3LKN - chains A and B of the 3 polymer chains in the assembly; structure by X-ray diffraction, 2.00 A resolution.

# Chain A
Molecule: HLA class I histocompatibility antigen, B-35 alpha chain
Source organism: Homo sapiens
Reference sequence: P30685 (1B35_HUMAN); residues 1-276 here correspond to UniProt positions 25-300 (UniProt number = residue number + 24)
Chain sequence (276 residues; row label = number of the first residue in the row):
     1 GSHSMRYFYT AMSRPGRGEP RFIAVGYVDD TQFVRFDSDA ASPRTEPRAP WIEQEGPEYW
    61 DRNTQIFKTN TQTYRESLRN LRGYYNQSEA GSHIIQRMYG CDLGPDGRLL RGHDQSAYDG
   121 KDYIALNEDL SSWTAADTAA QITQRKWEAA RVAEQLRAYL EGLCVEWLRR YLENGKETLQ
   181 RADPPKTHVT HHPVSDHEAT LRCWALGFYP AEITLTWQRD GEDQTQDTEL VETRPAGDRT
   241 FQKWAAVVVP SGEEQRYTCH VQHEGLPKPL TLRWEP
Disulfide bonds: C101-C164, C203-C259

# Chain B
Molecule: Beta-2-microglobulin
Source organism: Homo sapiens
Reference sequence: P61769 (B2MG_HUMAN); residues 1-99 here correspond to UniProt positions 21-119 (UniProt number = residue number + 20)
Chain sequence (100 residues; each row starts with the number of its first residue; numbering starts at 0):
     0 MIQRTPKIQV YSRHPAENGK SNFLNCYVSG FHPSDIEVDL LKNGERIEKV EHSDLSFSKD
    60 WSFYLLYYTE FTPTEKDEYA CRVNHVTLSQ PKIVKWDRDM
Construct notes: initiating methionine (0)
UniProt features mapped onto this chain:
  - modified residue: Q2 (Pyrrolidone carboxylic acid)
  - glycosylation: I1 (N-linked (Glc) (glycation) isoleucine), K19 (N-linked (Glc) (glycation) lysine), K41 (N-linked (Glc) (glycation) lysine), K48 (N-linked (Glc) (glycation) lysine), K58 (N-linked (Glc) (glycation) lysine), K91 (N-linked (Glc) (glycation) lysine), K94 (N-linked (Glc) (glycation) lysine)
Disulfide bonds: C25-C80

# Interface between chain A and chain B
Residue-residue contacts (62; chain A residue first):
  F8(A) - S55(B)
  F8(A) - F56(B)
  Y9(A) - F56(B)
  T10(A) - F56(B)
  T10(A) - F62(B)
  M12(A) - S33(B)
  M12(A) - D34(B)
  R17(A) - D34(B)  salt bridge
  I23(A) - L54(B)  hydrophobic
  V25(A) - D53(B)
  V25(A) - L54(B)
  V25(A) - S55(B)
  Y27(A) - S55(B)
  Y27(A) - Y63(B)  hydrogen bond
  Q32(A) - D53(B)  hydrogen bond
  R35(A) - D53(B)  salt bridge
  R48(A) - D53(B)  salt bridge
  H93(A) - M0(B)
  I94(A) - P32(B)  hydrophobic
  I94(A) - S33(B)
  Q96(A) - H31(B)  hydrogen bond
  Q96(A) - F56(B)
  Q96(A) - W60(B)  hydrogen bond (side chain-backbone)
  Q96(A) - F62(B)
  R97(A) - F56(B)
  M98(A) - F56(B)  hydrophobic
  M98(A) - K58(B)
  M98(A) - W60(B)  hydrophobic
  Q115(A) - W60(B)
  S116(A) - W60(B)
  A117(A) - W60(B)
  D119(A) - M0(B)
  D119(A) - H31(B)
  G120(A) - R3(B)  hydrogen bond (backbone-side chain)
  G120(A) - H31(B)
  G120(A) - W60(B)
  K121(A) - I1(B)
  D122(A) - W60(B)  hydrogen bond
  H192(A) - D98(B)  salt bridge
  R202(A) - D98(B)  hydrogen bond (side chain-backbone)
  R202(A) - M99(B)
  W204(A) - D98(B)
  W204(A) - M99(B)
  V231(A) - Q8(B)
  E232(A) - Q8(B)  hydrogen bond (backbone-side chain)
  E232(A) - Y26(B)
  E232(A) - S28(B)  hydrogen bond
  R234(A) - Q8(B)  hydrogen bond
  R234(A) - Y10(B)
  R234(A) - M99(B)  hydrogen bond (side chain-backbone)
  P235(A) - Y10(B)  hydrogen bond (backbone-side chain)
  P235(A) - N24(B)
  P235(A) - Y26(B)
  P235(A) - L65(B)  hydrophobic
  A236(A) - R12(B)  hydrogen bond (backbone-side chain)
  A236(A) - N24(B)
  G237(A) - R12(B)  hydrogen bond (backbone-side chain)
  G237(A) - L65(B)
  Q242(A) - Y10(B)
  Q242(A) - S11(B)
  Q242(A) - R12(B)
  W244(A) - M99(B)  hydrogen bond (side chain-backbone)
Interface residues without a listed pair, chain A (38 interface residues in all): S92, L206, T233, D238
Interface residues without a listed pair, chain B (30 interface residues in all): K6, H13, P14, S57, D59

# Summary
38 residues of chain A face 30 of chain B across their interface; the contacts include 15 hydrogen bonds and 4
salt bridges. Among the polar pairs are R17(A)-D34(B), R35(A)-D53(B) and R48(A)-D53(B).
Here chain A is HLA class I histocompatibility antigen, B-35 alpha chain and chain B is Beta-2-microglobulin,
both from Homo sapiens. Entry 3LKN (Crystal Structure of HLA B*3501 in complex with influenza NP418 epitope
from 1918 strain) was determined by X-ray diffraction together with 3LKO, 3LKP, 3LKQ, 3LKR and 3LKS from the
same study.
